8SDO - chains A and B; structure by X-ray diffraction, 2.01 A resolution.

# Chain A
Name: ATPase family AAA domain-containing protein 2
Source organism: Homo sapiens
Notes: EC 3.6.1.-
Reference sequence: Q6PL18 (ATAD2_HUMAN); numbering as in UniProt (aligned over 966-1112)
Chain sequence (152 residues; each row starts with the number of its first residue):
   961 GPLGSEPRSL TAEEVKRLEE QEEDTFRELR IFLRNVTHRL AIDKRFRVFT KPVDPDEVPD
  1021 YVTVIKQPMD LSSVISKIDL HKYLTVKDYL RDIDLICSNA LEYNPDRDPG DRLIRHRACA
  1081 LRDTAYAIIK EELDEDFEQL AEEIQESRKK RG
Disordered / not traced: 961-978, 1109-1112
Differences from the reference sequence: expression tag (961-965); engineered mutation A1101 (Cys in Q6PL18)

# Chain B
Name: Histone H4
Notes: engineered mutation(s): S1C
Chain sequence (15 residues; each row starts with the number of its first residue):
     1 CGRGKGGKGL GKGGA
Disordered / not traced: 7-15
Modified / non-standard residues: K5 (N(6)-acetyllysine; ALY)

# Chain A / chain B interface
Contacting residue pairs (16; chain A residue first):
  F1009(A) - K5(B)
  V1013(A) - K5(B)
  D1020(A) - G2(B)
  D1020(A) - R3(B)  hydrogen bond (side chain-backbone)
  V1024(A) - G2(B)
  E1062(A) - C1(B)
  Y1063(A) - C1(B)
  Y1063(A) - G2(B)  hydrogen bond (backbone-backbone)
  Y1063(A) - R3(B)
  Y1063(A) - G4(B)  hydrogen bond (side chain-backbone)
  N1064(A) - K5(B)
  P1065(A) - C1(B)  hydrophobic
  P1065(A) - G2(B)
  P1065(A) - R3(B)
  P1065(A) - G4(B)
  I1074(A) - K5(B)
Other interface residues (no listed pair), chain A (14 interface residues in all): V1008, V1018, Y1021, A1060, D1071
Interface features reported in the paper:
  - residue pairs: E1062(A)-C1(B) (water-mediated contact), I1074(A)-K5(B) (hydrophobic contact)

# In short
14 residues of chain A and 5 residues of chain B are in contact, with 3 hydrogen bonds. Polar pairs include
D1020(A)-R3(B), Y1063(A)-G4(B) and Y1063(A)-G2(B). The paper describes a water-mediated contact between
E1062(A) and C1(B); a hydrophobic contact between I1074(A) and K5(B).
Here chain A is ATPase family AAA domain-containing protein 2 (Homo sapiens) and chain B is Histone H4. Entry
8SDO (ATAD2 bromodomain in complex with "oncohistone" mutation H4S1CK5ac (res 1-15) ligand) was determined by
X-ray diffraction together with 8SDQ, 8SDX, 8UHL and 8UK5 from the same study.
